PDB entry 7COJ | X-ray diffraction, 2.00 A resolution | chains A and C of the 4 polymer chains in the assembly

# Chain A (and C)
Molecule: Carbonic anhydrase
Organism: Neosartorya fumigata (strain ATCC MYA-4609 / Af293 / CBS 101355 / FGSC A1100)
Notes: EC 4.2.1.1; chain C of this document is another copy of the same molecule, construct and numbering; everything in this record applies to it too
UniProt: Q4WQ18 (Q4WQ18_ASPFU); numbering as in UniProt (aligned over 1-287)
Amino-acid sequence (287 residues; numbered 1 to 287; the number before each row is that of its first residue):
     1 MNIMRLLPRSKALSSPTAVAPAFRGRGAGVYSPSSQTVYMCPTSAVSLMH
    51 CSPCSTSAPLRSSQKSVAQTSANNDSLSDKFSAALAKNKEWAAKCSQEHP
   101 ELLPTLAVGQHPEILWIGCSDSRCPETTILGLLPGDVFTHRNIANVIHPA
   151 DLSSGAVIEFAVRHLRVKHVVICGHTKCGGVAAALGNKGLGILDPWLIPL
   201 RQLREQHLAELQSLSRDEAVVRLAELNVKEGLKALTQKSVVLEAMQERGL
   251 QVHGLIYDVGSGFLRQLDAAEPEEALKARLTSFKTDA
Not modelled in the structure: 1-75, 287
Metal / ion sites: Zn2+: Cys-119, His-175, Cys-178 (together with 5-acetamido-1,3,4-thiadiazole-2-sulfonamide)
Residues lining bound ligands:
  - 5-acetamido-1,3,4-thiadiazole-2-sulfonamide (AZM), molecule 1: Gln-110, Phe-138, Phe-160
  - 5-acetamido-1,3,4-thiadiazole-2-sulfonamide (AZM), molecule 2: Cys-119, Asp-121, Ile-143, Ala-144, His-175, Cys-178, Gly-179, Gly-180, Ala-183, Leu-190, Leu-193, Leu-197
From the paper describing this entry:
  - binding site for 5-acetamido-1,3,4-thiadiazole-2-sulfonamide: Gln-110, Asp-121, Phe-160, Gly-179
  - conformationally variable residues (side-chain flip): Phe-160, Gly-179

# Interface between chain A and chain C
Residue-residue contacts (51; chain A residue first):
  His-148(A) with Ala-150(C)
  Pro-149(A) with Ile-198(C); Gln-202(C)
  Ala-150(A) with His-148(C); Pro-195(C)
  Asn-187(A) with Thr-281(C); Ser-282(C); Lys-284(C); Thr-285(C); Asp-286(C), hydrogen bond (backbone-backbone)
  Gly-189(A) with Thr-285(C)
  Pro-195(A) with Ala-150(C)
  Ile-198(A) with Pro-149(C)
  Arg-201(A) with Ser-282(C); Phe-283(C)
  Gln-202(A) with Pro-149(C); Gln-237(C), hydrogen bond; Phe-283(C)
  Arg-204(A) with Thr-281(C), hydrogen bond (side chain-backbone); Ser-282(C)
  Glu-205(A) with Lys-233(C); Gln-237(C), hydrogen bond; Ala-278(C); Arg-279(C), salt bridge; Ser-282(C), hydrogen bond (backbone-side chain); Phe-283(C)
  Leu-208(A) with Ala-278(C), hydrophobic; Thr-281(C)
  Gln-237(A) with Gln-202(C), hydrogen bond; Glu-205(C), hydrogen bond
  Ala-278(A) with Leu-208(C), hydrophobic
  Arg-279(A) with Glu-205(C), salt bridge
  Thr-281(A) with Asn-187(C); Arg-204(C), hydrogen bond (backbone-side chain); Gln-212(C)
  Ser-282(A) with Arg-201(C), hydrogen bond (backbone-side chain); Arg-204(C); Glu-205(C), hydrogen bond (side chain-backbone); Leu-208(C)
  Phe-283(A) with Arg-201(C); Gln-202(C); Glu-205(C)
  Lys-284(A) with Asn-187(C)
  Thr-285(A) with Asn-187(C); Lys-188(C); Gly-189(C); Asp-194(C); Arg-201(C)
  Asp-286(A) with Asn-187(C), hydrogen bond (backbone-backbone); Lys-188(C); Gly-189(C), hydrogen bond (side chain-backbone)
Interface residues without a listed pair, chain A (25 interface residues in all): Lys-188, Gln-212, Lys-233, Ala-275
Interface residues without a listed pair, chain C (26 interface residues in all): Ala-275

# In short
Chain A and chain C form an interface of 25 and 26 residues respectively, with 12 hydrogen bonds and 2 salt
bridges. Polar pairs include Glu-205(A)/Arg-279(C), Gln-202(A)/Gln-237(C) and Arg-204(A)/Thr-281(C). Chain A
binds 5-acetamido-1,3,4-thiadiazole-2-sulfonamide. From the paper: a binding site for
5-acetamido-1,3,4-thiadiazole-2-sulfonamide at Gln-110(A), Asp-121(A) and Phe-160(A) among others;
conformational variability at Phe-160(A) and Gly-179(A).
Both chains are Carbonic anhydrase (Neosartorya fumigata (strain ATCC MYA-4609 / Af293 / CBS 101355 / FGSC
A1100)). Entry 7COJ (Crystal structure of the b-carbonic anhydrase CafA of the fungal pathogen Aspergillus
fumigatus) was determined by X-ray diffraction, deposited together with 7COI.
